PDB entry 8SOD | electron microscopy, 3.40 A resolution | chains A and B of the 6 polymer chains in the assembly

# Chain A
Molecule: phosphatidylinositol-4,5-bisphosphate 3-kinase
From: Sus scrofa
Reference sequence: A0A8D1WUA4 (A0A8D1WUA4_PIG); residues 2-1102 here = UniProt positions 2-1102
Chain sequence (1108 residues; numbered -5 to 1102; the number before each row is that of its first residue; numbers below 1 keep their minus sign (Met-5 is residue -5)):
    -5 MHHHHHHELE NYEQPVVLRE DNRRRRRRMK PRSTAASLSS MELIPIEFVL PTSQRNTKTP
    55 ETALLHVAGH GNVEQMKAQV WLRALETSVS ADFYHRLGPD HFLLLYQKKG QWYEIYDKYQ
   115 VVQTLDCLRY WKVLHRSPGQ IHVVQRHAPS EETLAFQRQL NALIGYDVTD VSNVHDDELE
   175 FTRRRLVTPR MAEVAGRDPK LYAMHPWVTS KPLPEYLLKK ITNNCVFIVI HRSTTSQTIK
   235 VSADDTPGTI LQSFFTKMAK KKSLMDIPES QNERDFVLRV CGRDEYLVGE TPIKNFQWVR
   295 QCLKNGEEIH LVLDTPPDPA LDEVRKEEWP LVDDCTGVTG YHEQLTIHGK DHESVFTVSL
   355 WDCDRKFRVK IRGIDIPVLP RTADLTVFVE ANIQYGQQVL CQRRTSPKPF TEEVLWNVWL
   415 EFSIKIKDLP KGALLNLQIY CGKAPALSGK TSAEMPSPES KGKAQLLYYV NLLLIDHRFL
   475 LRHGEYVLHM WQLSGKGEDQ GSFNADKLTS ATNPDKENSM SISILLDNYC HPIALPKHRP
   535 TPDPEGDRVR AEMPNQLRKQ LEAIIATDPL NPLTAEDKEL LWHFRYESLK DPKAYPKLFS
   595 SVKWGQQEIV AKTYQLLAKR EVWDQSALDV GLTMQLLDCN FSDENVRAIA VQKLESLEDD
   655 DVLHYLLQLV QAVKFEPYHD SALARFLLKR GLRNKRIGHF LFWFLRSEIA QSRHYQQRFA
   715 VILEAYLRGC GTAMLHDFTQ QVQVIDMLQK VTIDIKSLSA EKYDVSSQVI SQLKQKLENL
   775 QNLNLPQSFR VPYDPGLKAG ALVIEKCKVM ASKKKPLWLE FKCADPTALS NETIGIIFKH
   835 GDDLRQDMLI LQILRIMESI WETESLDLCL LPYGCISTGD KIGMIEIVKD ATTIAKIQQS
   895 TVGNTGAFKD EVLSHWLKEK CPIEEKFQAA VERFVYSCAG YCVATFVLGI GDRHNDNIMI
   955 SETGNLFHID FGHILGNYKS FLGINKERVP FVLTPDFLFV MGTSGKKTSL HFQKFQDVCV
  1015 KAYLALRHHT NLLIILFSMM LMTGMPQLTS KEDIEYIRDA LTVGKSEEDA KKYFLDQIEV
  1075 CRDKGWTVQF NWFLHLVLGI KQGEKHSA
Unresolved in the structure: -5 to 36, 48-52, 327-333, 375-378, 437-457, 488-497, 753-759, 894-904, 956-958, 967-982, 996-1001, 1041-1045, 1057-1060, 1077-1102
Sequence notes: initiating methionine (-5); expression tag (-4 to 1)
Small-molecule neighbours: ADP (adenosine-5'-diphosphate): Met804, Ser806, Lys807, Lys808, Trp812, Ile831, Lys833, Asp836, Tyr867, Ile879, Glu880, Ile881, Val882, Thr887, Lys890, Asn951, Met953, Ile963, Asp964
What the authors report for this chain:
  - mutagenesis - L564S: abolished catalytic activity on Gbetagamma
  - allosteric site: Leu564

# Chain B
Molecule: Phosphoinositide 3-kinase regulatory subunit 5
From: Sus scrofa
Reference sequence: A0A8D0T2D6 (A0A8D0T2D6_PIG); numbering as in UniProt (aligned over 1-877)
Chain sequence (890 residues; each row starts with the number of its first residue):
     1 MQPGATTCTE DRIQHALERC LHGLSLSRRS TSWSAGLCLN CWSLQELVSR DPGHFLILLE
    61 QILQKTREVQ EKGTYDLLAP LALLFYSTVL CTPHFPPDSD LLLKAARTYH RFLTWPVPYC
   121 SICQELLTFI DAELKAPGIS YQRLVRAEQG LSTRSHRSST VTVLLLNPVE VQAEFLDVAD
   181 KLSTPGPSPH SAYITLLLHA FQATFGAHCD LSGLHRRLQS KTLAELEAIF TETAEAQELA
   241 SGIGDAAEAR QWLRTKLQAV GEKAGFPGVL DTAKPGKLRT IPIPVARCYT YSWNQDSFDI
   301 LQEILLKEQE LLQPEILDDE EDEDEEDEEE DLDADGHCAE RDSVLSTGSA ASHASTLSLA
   361 SSQASGPTLS RQLLTSFVSG LSDGVDSGYM EDIEESAYER PRRPGGHERR GHRRPGQKFN
   421 RIYKLFKSTS QMVLRRDSRS LEGSPDSGPP LRRAGSLCSP LDSPTLPPSR AQRSRSLPQP
   481 KLSPQLPGWL LAPASRHQRR RPFLSGDEDP KASTLRVVVF GSDRISGKVA RAYSNLRRLE
   541 NNRPLLTRFF KLQFFYVPVK RSRGTGTPTS PAPRSQTPPL PTDAPRHPGP AELGAAPWEE
   601 STNDISHYLG MLDPWYERNV LGLMHLPPEV LCQSLKAEPR PLEGSPAQLP ILADMLLYYC
   661 RFAARPVLLQ VYQTELTFIT GEKTTEIFIH SLELGHSAAT RAIKASGPGS KRLGIDGDRE
   721 AVPLTLQIIY SKGAISGRSR WSNMEKLCTS VNLSKACRQQ EELDSSTEAL TLNLTEVVKR
   781 QTPKSKKGFN QISTSQIKVD KVQIIGSNSC PFAVCLDQDE RKILQSVIRC EVSPCYKPEK
   841 SSLCPPPQRP SYPPAPATPD LCSLLCLPIM TFSGALPGGG GSDYKDDDDK
Unresolved in the structure: 1-8, 23-37, 308-511, 560-603, 624-648, 714-719, 757-766, 782-788, 836-865, 874-890
Sequence notes: expression tag (878-890)
What the authors report for this chain:
  - conformationally variable residues: Ile689, Leu816 to Cys830

# Interface between chain A and chain B
Pairs across the interface (39):
  Ile341(A) with His110(B); Thr114(B)
  Lys344(A) with His110(B), hydrogen bond (backbone-side chain)
  His346(A) with His110(B); Gln124(B); Thr128(B)
  Glu347(A) with Thr128(B)
  Val352(A) with Thr114(B)
  Cys357(A) with Thr114(B)
  Arg359(A) with Tyr75(B), hydrogen bond; Thr114(B), hydrogen bond (side chain-backbone); Trp115(B)
  Arg362(A) with Tyr75(B)
  Arg366(A) with Ile735(B)
  Asp369(A) with Ala734(B); Ile735(B); Ser736(B), hydrogen bond; Arg738(B), salt bridge
  Ile370(A) with Arg740(B), hydrogen bond (backbone-side chain)
  Pro371(A) with Arg738(B); Arg740(B), hydrogen bond (backbone-side chain)
  Glu406(A) with Arg740(B), salt bridge
  Glu407(A) with Ile735(B)
  Leu409(A) with Ile735(B), hydrophobic
  Glu415(A) with Tyr75(B)
  Val481(A) with Ser736(B)
  Lys510(A) with Arg738(B)
  Ser513(A) with Arg738(B), hydrogen bond (backbone-side chain)
  Ser515(A) with Ser736(B), hydrogen bond; Arg738(B), hydrogen bond
  Ser517(A) with Ser736(B)
  Asp521(A) with Pro116(B)
  Asn522(A) with Pro116(B); Val117(B)
  Tyr523(A) with Trp115(B)
  Cys524(A) with Val117(B); Cys120(B), hydrogen bond; Ser121(B)
  His525(A) with Gln124(B)
Also at the interface, not in a pair above, chain A (32 interface residues in all): Asp345, Val349, Asp356, Gly367, Glu511, Asn512
Also at the interface, not in a pair above, chain B (17 interface residues in all): Leu113, Leu127

# In short
The interface between chain A and chain B involves 32 residues on one side and 17 on the other; the contacts
include 10 hydrogen bonds and 2 salt bridges. Polar contacts include Asp369(A)-Arg738(B), Glu406(A)-Arg740(B)
and Lys344(A)-His110(B). The paper reports that L564S of chain A abolishes catalytic activity on Gbetagamma;
an allosteric site at Leu564(A).
Here chain A is phosphatidylinositol-4,5-bisphosphate 3-kinase and chain B is Phosphoinositide 3-kinase
regulatory subunit 5, both from Sus scrofa. Entry 8SOD (Phosphoinositide phosphate 3 kinase gamma bound with
ADP and two Gbetagamma subunits in State 1) was determined by electron microscopy, deposited together with
8SO9, 8SOA, 8SOB, 8SOC and 8SOE.
